9MSF - chains M and V of the 16 polymer chains in the assembly; structure by electron microscopy, 2.60 A resolution.

== Chain M ==
Molecule: RNA polymerase sigma-54 factor
Organism: Escherichia coli
Reference sequence: P24255 (RP54_ECOLI); residues 1-477 here = UniProt positions 1-477
Chain sequence (477 residues; each row starts with the number of its first residue):
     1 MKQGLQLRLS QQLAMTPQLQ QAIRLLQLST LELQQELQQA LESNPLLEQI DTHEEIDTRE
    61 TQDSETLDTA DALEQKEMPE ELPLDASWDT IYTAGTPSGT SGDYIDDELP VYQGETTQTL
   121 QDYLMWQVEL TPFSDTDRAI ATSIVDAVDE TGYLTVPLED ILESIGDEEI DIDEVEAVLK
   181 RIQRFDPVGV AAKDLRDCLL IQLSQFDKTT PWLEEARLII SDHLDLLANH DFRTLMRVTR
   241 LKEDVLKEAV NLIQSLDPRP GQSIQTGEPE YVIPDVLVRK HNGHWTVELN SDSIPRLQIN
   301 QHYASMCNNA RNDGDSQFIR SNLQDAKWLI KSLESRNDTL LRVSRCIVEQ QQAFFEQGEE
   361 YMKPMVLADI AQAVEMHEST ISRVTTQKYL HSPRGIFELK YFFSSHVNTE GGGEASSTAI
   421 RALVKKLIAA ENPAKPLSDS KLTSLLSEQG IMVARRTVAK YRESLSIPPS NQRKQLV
Not modelled in the structure: 1, 57-111
Curated features (UniProtKB/Swiss-Prot):
  - DNA-binding region: Val-366 to Thr-385 (H-T-H motif)
  - motif: Ala-454 to Arg-462 (RPON box)
What the authors report for this chain:
  - conformationally variable residues (register shift): Met-1 to Leu-13, Pro-17

== Chain V ==
Molecule: dhsU (-60 to +30) template strand
Sequence (90 nucleotides; each row starts with the number of its first residue):
     1 CCACCCATAC TCTTACCTCC ATTTTTGTTC GTTGTATTTA TTGCAATTTT CGTGCCAATT
    61 TCTGGACACT GAAATTCTAA GGAACTTGCG
Not modelled in the structure: 1-31, 66-90

== Interface between chain M and chain V ==
Contacting residue pairs (33; chain M residue first):
  Leu-19(M) / DG43(V)  base contact
  Gln-21(M) / DT41(V)  base contact
  Gln-21(M) / DT42(V)  base contact
  Ala-22(M) / DT42(V)  base contact
  Ile-23(M) / DT42(V)  sugar contact
  Ile-23(M) / DG43(V)  base contact
  Leu-26(M) / DT42(V)  base contact
  Arg-233(M) / DT61(V)  salt bridge to the phosphate
  Trp-328(M) / DT41(V)  base contact
  Lys-331(M) / DA40(V)  salt bridge to the phosphate
  Ser-332(M) / DT42(V)  base contact
  Ser-335(M) / DT42(V)  hydrogen bond to the base
  Met-376(M) / DG43(V)  phosphate contact
  His-377(M) / DG43(V)  hydrogen bond to the phosphate
  His-377(M) / DC44(V)  base contact
  His-377(M) / DA45(V)  base contact
  Ser-379(M) / DC44(V)  hydrogen bond to the base
  Thr-380(M) / DT42(V)  hydrogen bond to the phosphate
  Thr-380(M) / DG43(V)  hydrogen bond to the phosphate
  Arg-383(M) / DG43(V)  base contact
  Ser-405(M) / DC51(V)  hydrogen bond to the phosphate
  Ser-405(M) / DG52(V)  hydrogen bond to the phosphate
  Val-407(M) / DT53(V)  phosphate contact
  Ser-417(M) / DG52(V)  phosphate contact
  Val-453(M) / DT53(V)  phosphate contact
  Ala-454(M) / DT53(V)  hydrogen bond to the phosphate
  Arg-456(M) / DG54(V)  base contact
  Thr-457(M) / DG52(V)  sugar contact
  Thr-457(M) / DT53(V)  hydrogen bond to the phosphate
  Lys-460(M) / DC51(V)  salt bridge to the phosphate
  Lys-460(M) / DG52(V)  salt bridge to the phosphate
  Tyr-461(M) / DG52(V)  hydrogen bond to the phosphate
  Lys-474(M) / DT61(V)  salt bridge to the phosphate
Also at the interface, not in a pair above, chain M (33 interface residues in all): Gln-18, Gln-20, Lys-327, Thr-339, Glu-375, His-406, Met-452, Asn-471
Also at the interface, not in a pair above, chain V (15 interface residues in all): DT39, DC55, DT60, DC62

== In short ==
33 residues of chain M and 15 residues of chain V are in contact; the contacts include 10 hydrogen bonds and 5
salt bridges. Among the polar pairs are Ser-335(M)/DT42(V), Ser-379(M)/DC44(V) and His-377(M)/DG43(V). From
the paper: conformational variability at Met-1(M) and Pro-17(M).
Chain M is RNA polymerase sigma-54 factor (Escherichia coli) and chain V is dhsU (-60 to +30) template strand;
the structure, de novo SigN RNA polymerase transcription initiation intermediate with post-catalytic bEBP
state (RPi1 closed ring), was determined by electron microscopy together with 9MSE, 9MSG, 9MSH and 9MSJ from
the same study.
